Entry 7WE6 (electron microscopy, 3.20 A resolution); this record covers chains C and J of the 26 polymer chains in the assembly.

# Chain C
Molecule: CRISPR-associated protein Csy3
Organism: Pseudomonas aeruginosa
UniProt: A0A659BSG0 (A0A659BSG0_PSEAI); residues 1-342 here = UniProt positions 1-342
Chain sequence (342 residues; numbered 1 to 342; the number before each row is that of its first residue):
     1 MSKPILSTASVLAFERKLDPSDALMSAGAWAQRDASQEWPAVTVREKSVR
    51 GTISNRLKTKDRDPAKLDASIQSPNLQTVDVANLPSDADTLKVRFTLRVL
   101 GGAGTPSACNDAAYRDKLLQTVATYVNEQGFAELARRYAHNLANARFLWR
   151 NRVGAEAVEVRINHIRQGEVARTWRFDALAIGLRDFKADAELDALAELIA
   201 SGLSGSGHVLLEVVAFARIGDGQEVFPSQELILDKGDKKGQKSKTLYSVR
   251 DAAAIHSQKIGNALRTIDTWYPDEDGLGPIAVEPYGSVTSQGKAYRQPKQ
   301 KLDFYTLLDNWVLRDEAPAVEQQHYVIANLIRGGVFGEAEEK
Not modelled in the structure: 1-5, 49-76, 232-243, 339-342

# Chain J
Molecule: 60-nt RNA strand
Organism: Pseudomonas aeruginosa
Sequence (60 nucleotides; each row starts with the number of its first residue):
     1 CUAAGAAAUUCACGGCGGGCUUGAUGUCCGCGUCUACCUGGUUCACUGCC
    51 GUGUAGGCAG

# Chain C / chain J interface
Residue-residue contacts - 31 pairs, chain C then chain J:
  Ala-13(C) / U35(J)  base contact
  Phe-14(C) / U35(J)  hydrogen bond to the sugar
  Phe-14(C) / A36(J)  sugar contact
  Glu-15(C) / U35(J)  phosphate contact
  Glu-15(C) / A36(J)  phosphate contact
  Arg-16(C) / A36(J)  salt bridge to the phosphate
  Arg-16(C) / C37(J)  salt bridge to the phosphate
  Trp-149(C) / C38(J)  base contact
  Glu-224(C) / C44(J)  base contact
  Gln-229(C) / U39(J)  sugar contact
  Gln-229(C) / G40(J)  hydrogen bond to the phosphate
  Glu-230(C) / U39(J)  base contact
  Leu-231(C) / U39(J)  base contact
  Lys-244(C) / U39(J)  base contact
  Lys-244(C) / G40(J)  base contact
  Lys-244(C) / C44(J)  phosphate contact
  His-256(C) / U39(J)  salt bridge to the phosphate
  Gln-258(C) / C37(J)  hydrogen bond to the phosphate
  Lys-259(C) / G40(J)  salt bridge to the phosphate
  Asn-262(C) / C38(J)  hydrogen bond to the base
  Arg-265(C) / C38(J)  salt bridge to the phosphate
  Glu-283(C) / C38(J)  phosphate contact
  Thr-289(C) / C38(J)  base contact
  Ser-290(C) / G41(J)  phosphate contact
  Arg-332(C) / A36(J)  hydrogen bond to the sugar
  Arg-332(C) / C37(J)  sugar contact
  Gly-333(C) / A36(J)  sugar contact
  Gly-334(C) / U35(J)  hydrogen bond to the sugar
  Gly-334(C) / A36(J)  hydrogen bond to the sugar
  Val-335(C) / U35(J)  base contact
  Val-335(C) / A36(J)  base contact
Interface residues without a listed pair, chain C (28 interface residues in all): Ser-48, Gln-77, Val-79, Ser-107, Ser-228, Val-288
Interface residues without a listed pair, chain J (9 interface residues in all): C46

# Overview
28 residues of chain C and 9 residues of chain J are in contact; the contacts include 7 hydrogen bonds and 5
salt bridges. Among the polar pairs are Asn-262(C)/C38(J), Phe-14(C)/U35(J) and Arg-332(C)/A36(J).
Chain C is CRISPR-associated protein Csy3 and chain J is a 60-nt RNA strand, both from Pseudomonas aeruginosa;
the structure, Structure of Csy-AcrIF24-dsDNA, was determined by electron microscopy, deposited together with
7ELM and 7ELN.
